PDB entry 7KCL | electron microscopy, 3.14 A resolution | chains B and C of the 3 polymer chains in the assembly

Chain B:
Molecule: Heat shock protein 75 kDa, mitochondrial
Source organism: Homo sapiens
UniProt: Q12931 (TRAP1_HUMAN); numbering as in UniProt (aligned over 60-704)
Sequence (651 residues; numbered 54 to 704; the number before each row is that of its first residue):
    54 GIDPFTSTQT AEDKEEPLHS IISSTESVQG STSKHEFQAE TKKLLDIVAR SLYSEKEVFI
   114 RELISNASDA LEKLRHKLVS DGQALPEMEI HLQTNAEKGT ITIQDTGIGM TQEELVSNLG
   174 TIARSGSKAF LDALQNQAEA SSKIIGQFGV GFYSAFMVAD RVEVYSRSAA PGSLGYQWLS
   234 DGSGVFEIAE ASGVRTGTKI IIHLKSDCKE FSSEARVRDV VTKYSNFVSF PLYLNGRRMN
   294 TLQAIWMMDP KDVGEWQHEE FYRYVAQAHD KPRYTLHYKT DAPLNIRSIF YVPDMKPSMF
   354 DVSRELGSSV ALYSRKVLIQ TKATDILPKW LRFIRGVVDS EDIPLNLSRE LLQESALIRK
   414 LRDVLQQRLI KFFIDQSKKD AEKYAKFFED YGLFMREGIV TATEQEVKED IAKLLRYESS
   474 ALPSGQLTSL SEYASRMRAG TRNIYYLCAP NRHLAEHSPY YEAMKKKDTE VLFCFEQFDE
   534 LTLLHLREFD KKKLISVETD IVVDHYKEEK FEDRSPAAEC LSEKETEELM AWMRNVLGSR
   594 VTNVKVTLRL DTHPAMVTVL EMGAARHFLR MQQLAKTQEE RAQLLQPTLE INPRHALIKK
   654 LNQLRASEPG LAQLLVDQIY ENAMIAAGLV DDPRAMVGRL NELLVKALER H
Not modelled in the structure: 54-69, 358-360, 559-572, 626-629
Differences from the reference sequence: expression tag (54-59); conflict Gly307 (Arg in Q12931)
Bound ions: Mg2+: Asn119 (together with AMP-PNP); K+: Asn171, Thr174, Arg177, Gly202, Tyr206
Ligand contacts: AMP-PNP (ANP; phosphoaminophosphonic acid-adenylate ester): Glu115, Asn119, Ala120, Asp122, Ala123, Lys126, Asp158, Gly162, Met163, Asn171, Leu172, Arg177, Ser178, Gly179, Ser180, Ile198, Gly199, Gln200, Phe201, Gly202, Val203, Gly204, Phe205, Thr251, Ile253, Arg402

Chain C:
Molecule: Succinate dehydrogenase [ubiquinone] iron-sulfur subunit, mitochondrial
Source organism: Homo sapiens
UniProt: P21912 (SDHB_HUMAN); residues 29-160 here = UniProt positions 29-160
Sequence (136 residues; each row starts with the number of its first residue):
    25 GPGSAQTAAA TAPRIKKFAI YRWDPDKAGD KPHMQTYEVD LNKCGPMVLD ALIKIKNEVD
    85 STLTFRRSCR EGICGSCAMN INGGNTLACT RRIDTNLNKV SKIYPLPHMY VIKDLVPDLS
   145 NFYAQYKSIE PYLKKK
Not modelled in the structure: 25-134, 158-160
Differences from the reference sequence: expression tag (25-28)
Curated features (UniProtKB/Swiss-Prot):
  - binding site ([2Fe-2S] cluster): Cys93, Cys98, Cys101, Cys113
  - modified residue (N6-acetyllysine): Lys51, Lys55
  - natural variant: Ala29 (A29AQ: In PPGL4), Ala43 (A43P: In PPGL4), Arg46 (R46G: In PPGL4; R46Q: In PPGL4), Asp48 (D48V: In MC2DN4), Gly53 (G53R: In PPGL4), Leu65 (L65H: In PPGL4; L65P: In PPGL4), Leu87 (L87S: In PPGL4), Ser100 (S100F: In PPGL4), Cys101 (C101Y: In PPGL4), Ala102 (A102T: In MC2DN4; uncertain significance), Met103 (M103T: In MC2DN4), Ile127 (I127N: In PPGL4), 2 further natural variant entries in UniProt

How chain B and chain C interact:
Pairs across the interface (10; chain B residue first):
  Met352(B) - Phe146(C)  hydrophobic
  Met352(B) - Tyr147(C)
  Met352(B) - Tyr150(C)  hydrophobic
  Phe353(B) - Tyr147(C)
  Val355(B) - Phe146(C)  hydrophobic
  Ser356(B) - Tyr147(C)
  His538(B) - Lys137(C)  hydrogen bond (side chain-backbone)
  His620(B) - Ile136(C)
  His620(B) - Pro141(C)
  Met624(B) - Pro141(C)  hydrophobic
Other interface residues (no listed pair), chain B (12 interface residues in all): Val453, Leu534, Glu614, Ala617, Phe621
Other interface residues (no listed pair), chain C (7 interface residues in all): Val140

Overview:
12 residues of chain B and 7 residues of chain C are in contact, with 1 hydrogen bond. The hydrogen-bonded
pair is His538(B)-Lys137(C). Chain B binds AMP-PNP. Asn171(B), Thr174(B), Arg177(B), Gly202(B) and Tyr206(B)
coordinate K+. UniProt lists 4 [2Fe-2S] cluster-binding residues on chain C.
Chain B is Heat shock protein 75 kDa, mitochondrial and chain C is Succinate dehydrogenase [ubiquinone]
iron-sulfur subunit, mitochondrial, both from Homo sapiens; the structure, Full-length human mitochondrial
Hsp90 (TRAP1) in complex with SdhB in the presence of AMP-PNP, was determined by electron microscopy.
